3E6I - chain A; structure by X-ray diffraction, 2.20 A resolution.

Chain A:
Name: Cytochrome P450 2E1
From: Homo sapiens
Notes: EC 1.14.14.1
Reference sequence: P05181 (CP2E1_HUMAN); residues 32-493 here = UniProt positions 32-493
Amino-acid sequence (476 residues; numbered 22 to 497; the number before each row is that of its first residue):
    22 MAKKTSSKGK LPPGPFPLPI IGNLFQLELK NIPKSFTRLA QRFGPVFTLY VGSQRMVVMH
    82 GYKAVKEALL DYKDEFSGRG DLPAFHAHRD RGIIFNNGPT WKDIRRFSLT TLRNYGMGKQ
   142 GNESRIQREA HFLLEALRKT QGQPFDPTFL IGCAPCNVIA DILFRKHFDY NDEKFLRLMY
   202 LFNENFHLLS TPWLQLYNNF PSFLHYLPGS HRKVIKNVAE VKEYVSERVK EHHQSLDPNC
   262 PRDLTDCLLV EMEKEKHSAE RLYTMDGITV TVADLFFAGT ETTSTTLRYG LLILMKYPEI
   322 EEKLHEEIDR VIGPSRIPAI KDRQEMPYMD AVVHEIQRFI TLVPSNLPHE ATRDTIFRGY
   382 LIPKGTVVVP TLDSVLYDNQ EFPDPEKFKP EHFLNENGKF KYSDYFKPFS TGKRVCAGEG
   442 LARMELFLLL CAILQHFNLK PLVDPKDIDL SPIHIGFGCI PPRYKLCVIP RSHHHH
Disordered / not traced: 22-30, 138, 494-497
Sequence notes: expression tag (22-31, 494-497)
UniProt features mapped onto this chain:
  - binding site (substrate): F298 to T303
  - binding site (heme): C437
Bound ions: heme Fe: C437 (together with 1H-indazole)
Ligand contacts:
  - heme (HEM): R100, I114, I115, W122, R126, L133, I180, L296, A299, G300, T303, T304, T307, L363, V364, N367, L368, H370, L393, P429, F430, S431, T432, R435, V436, C437, A438, G439, L442, A443, L447
  - 1H-indazole (LZ1): I115, F207, F298, A299, E302, T303, C437, F478
From the paper describing this entry:
  - binding site for 1H-indazole: I115, F207, F298, A299, T303, L368, F478
  - contacts within the chain: L103-F478, F106-F298, H109-D295 (hydrogen bond), H109-V239 (water-mediated contact), H109-K243 (water-mediated contact), R112-D287 (hydrogen bond), L210-F478
  - mutagenesis - V364L, L368V, F478V: increased catalytic activity on 7-ethoxy-4-trifluoromethylcoumarin (citing earlier work)
  - mutagenesis - L210I, V364L, L368V, F478V: decreased catalytic activity on p-nitrophenol (citing earlier work)
  - mutagenesis - L210I: unchanged catalytic activity on 7-ethoxy-4-trifluoromethylcoumarin (citing earlier work)
  - disease-associated variants - R76H: decreased expression (citing earlier work)
  - disease-associated variants - V179I, V389I: unchanged catalytic activity (citing earlier work)
  - specificity-determining residues: V364, L368, F478 (citing earlier work)
  - mutagenesis - V179I, V389I: unchanged catalytic activity (citing earlier work)
  - mutagenesis - R76H: decreased expression (citing earlier work)

Summary:
Bound to chain A: heme and 1H-indazole. UniProt lists 6 substrate-binding residues and heme-binding residue
C437. The paper reports a binding site for 1H-indazole at I115, F207 and F298 among others; L210I, V364L and
L368V, among others, reduce catalytic activity on p-nitrophenol; 7 substitutions were tested in all.
Chain A is Cytochrome P450 2E1 (Homo sapiens); the structure, Human cytochrome P450 2E1 in complex with the
inhibitor indazole, was determined by X-ray diffraction (same publication as 3E4E).
